PDB entry 6ZS2 | X-ray diffraction, 1.57 A resolution | chain A

[Chain A]
Molecule: Transcription activator BRG1
From: Homo sapiens
Notes: EC 3.6.4.-
UniProtKB: P51532 (SMCA4_HUMAN), isoform P51532-2; residues 1451-1569 here correspond to UniProt positions 1418-1536 (UniProt number = residue number - 33)
Sequence (121 residues; row label = number of the first residue in the row):
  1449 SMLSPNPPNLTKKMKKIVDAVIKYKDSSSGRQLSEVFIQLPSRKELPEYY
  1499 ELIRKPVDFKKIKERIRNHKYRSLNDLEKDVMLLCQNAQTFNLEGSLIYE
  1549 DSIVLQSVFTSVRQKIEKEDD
Differences from the reference sequence: expression tag (1449-1450)
Ligand contacts: FX5 (2-(6-azanyl-5-piperazin-4-ium-1-yl-pyridazin-3-yl)phenol): Val1484, Phe1485, Gln1487, Leu1488, Pro1489, Leu1494, Tyr1497, Val1505, Asp1506, Leu1532, Asn1535, Ala1536, Phe1539, Asn1540, Ile1546

[Summary]
Bound to chain A: compound FX5.
Chain A is Transcription activator BRG1 (Homo sapiens); the structure, Crystal Structure of the bromodomain of
human transcription activator BRG1 (SMARCA4) in complex with
2-(6-amino-5-(piperazin-1-yl)pyridazin-3-yl)phenol, was determined by X-ray diffraction together with 6ZS3,
6ZS4, 6ZN6 and 6ZNV from the same study.
